8C5C - chains l and m of the 52 polymer chains in the assembly; structure by electron microscopy, 5.30 A resolution (low resolution: residue-level contacts below are approximate; hydrogen-bond / salt-bridge calls are withheld).

Chain l (and m):
Protein: Tubulin beta chain
Organism: Bos taurus
Notes: chain m of this document is another copy of the same molecule, construct and numbering; everything in this record applies to it too
UniProtKB: A0A452DIL8 (A0A452DIL8_BOVIN); numbering as in UniProt (aligned over 1-446)
Sequence (446 residues; each row starts with the number of its first residue):
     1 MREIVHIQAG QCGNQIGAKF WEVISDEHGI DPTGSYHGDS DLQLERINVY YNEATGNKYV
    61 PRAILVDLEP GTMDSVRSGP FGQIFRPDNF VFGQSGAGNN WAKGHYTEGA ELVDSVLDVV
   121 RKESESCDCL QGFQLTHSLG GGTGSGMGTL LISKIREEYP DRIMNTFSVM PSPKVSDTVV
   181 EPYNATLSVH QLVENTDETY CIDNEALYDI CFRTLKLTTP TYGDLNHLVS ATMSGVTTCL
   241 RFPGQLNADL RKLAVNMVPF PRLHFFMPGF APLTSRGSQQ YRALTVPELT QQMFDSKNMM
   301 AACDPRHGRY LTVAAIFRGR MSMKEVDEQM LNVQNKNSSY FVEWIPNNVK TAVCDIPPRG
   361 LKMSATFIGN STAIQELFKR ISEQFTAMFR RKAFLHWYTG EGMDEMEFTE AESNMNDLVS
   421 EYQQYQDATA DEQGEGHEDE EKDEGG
Not modelled in the structure: 430-446
Ligand contacts:
  - GDP (guanosine-5'-diphosphate): Gly10, Gln11, Cys12, Gln15, Ile16, Asp67, Ala97, Asn99, Ser138, Leu139, Gly140, Gly141, Gly142, Thr143, Val169, Asn204, Tyr222, Asn226
  - taxol (TA1): Val23, Glu27, Leu215, Asp224, His227, Leu228, Ala231, Ser234, Phe270, Pro272, Leu273, Thr274, Ser275, Arg276, Arg318, Pro358, Arg359, Gly360, Leu361

How chain l and chain m interact:
Residue-residue contacts (8; chain l residue first):
  Ala54(l) with Ala283(m)
  Thr55(l) with Arg282(m); Ala283(m); Leu284(m)
  Gln83(l) with Tyr281(m)
  Phe85(l) with Tyr281(m)
  Pro87(l) with Tyr281(m)
  Asp88(l) with Arg282(m)
Interface residues without a listed pair, chain l (12 interface residues in all): Glu53, Lys58, Val60, Arg86, Lys122, Glu125
Interface residues without a listed pair, chain m (9 interface residues in all): Lys216, Ser278, Gln280, Lys336, Lys362

Overview:
Chain l and chain m form an interface of 12 and 9 residues respectively. Chain l binds taxol and GDP.
Both chains are Tubulin beta chain (Bos taurus). Entry 8C5C (microtubule decorated with tubulin oligomers in
presence of APC C-terminal domain. (here only map corresponding to ...) was determined by electron microscopy.
